7BHQ - chains C and D of the 5 polymer chains in the assembly; structure by electron microscopy, 3.20 A resolution.

# Chain C (and D)
Molecule: Basal-body rod modification protein FlgD
From: Salmonella enterica subsp. enterica serovar Typhi
Notes: chain D of this document is another copy of the same molecule, construct and numbering; everything in this record applies to it too
UniProt: P0A1I9 (FLGD_SALTY); residues 1-232 here = UniProt positions 1-232
Amino-acid sequence (232 residues; numbered 1 to 232; the number before each row is that of its first residue):
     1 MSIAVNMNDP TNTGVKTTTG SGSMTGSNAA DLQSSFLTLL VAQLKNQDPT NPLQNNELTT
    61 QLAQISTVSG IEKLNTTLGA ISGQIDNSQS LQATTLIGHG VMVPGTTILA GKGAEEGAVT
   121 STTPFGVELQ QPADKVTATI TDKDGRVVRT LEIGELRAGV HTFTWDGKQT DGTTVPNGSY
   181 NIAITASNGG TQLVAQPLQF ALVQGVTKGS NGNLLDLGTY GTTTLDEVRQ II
Disordered / not traced: 1-33 (chain D: 1-30)

# How chain C and chain D interact
Residue-residue contacts - 41 pairs, chain C then chain D:
  Asn-56(C) with Phe-36(D); Gln-64(D)
  Thr-59(C) with Gln-64(D), hydrogen bond
  Thr-60(C) with Gln-64(D), hydrogen bond
  Ala-63(C) with Thr-67(D); Ile-71(D)
  Ser-66(C) with Ile-71(D)
  Thr-67(C) with Ile-71(D); Leu-74(D)
  Lys-73(C) with Leu-78(D)
  Leu-74(C) with Thr-77(D); Leu-78(D), hydrophobic
  Thr-77(C) with Leu-78(D); Ile-81(D); Ile-85(D)
  Ile-81(C) with Ile-81(D), hydrophobic; Gln-84(D); Ile-85(D), hydrophobic
  Gln-84(C) with Ile-85(D); Ser-88(D), hydrogen bond; Gln-89(D); Gln-92(D)
  Asn-87(C) with Gln-92(D)
  Leu-91(C) with Thr-95(D)
  Thr-94(C) with Ile-97(D)
  Ile-97(C) with Ile-231(D); Ile-232(D)
  Gln-204(C) with Ile-232(D)
  Gly-205(C) with Ile-231(D)
  Val-206(C) with Gln-230(D); Ile-231(D), hydrogen bond (backbone-backbone)
  Thr-207(C) with Val-160(D); Arg-229(D); Gln-230(D), hydrogen bond
  Lys-208(C) with Val-160(D); Val-228(D); Arg-229(D), hydrogen bond (backbone-backbone); Ile-231(D)
  Asp-216(C) with Thr-162(D); Gln-230(D), hydrogen bond
  Thr-222(C) with Arg-157(D), hydrogen bond
Also at the interface, not in a pair above, chain C (27 interface residues in all): Gln-54, Asn-55, Ile-71, Leu-78, Ser-90
Also at the interface, not in a pair above, chain D (29 interface residues in all): Leu-39, Glu-57, Thr-60, His-99, Leu-225, Asp-226

# In short
27 residues of chain C and 29 residues of chain D are in contact, with 8 hydrogen bonds. Among the polar pairs
are Thr-59(C)/Gln-64(D), Thr-60(C)/Gln-64(D) and Gln-84(C)/Ser-88(D).
Both chains are Basal-body rod modification protein FlgD (Salmonella enterica subsp. enterica serovar Typhi).
Entry 7BHQ (In situ assembled Salmonella FlgD hook cap complex) was determined by electron microscopy together
with 7BGL, 7BIN, 7BJ2, 7BK0 and 7NVG from the same study.
